Entry 6C4J (X-ray diffraction, 2.53 A resolution); this record covers chains C and D of the 6 polymer chains in the assembly.

Chain C (and D):
Protein: UDP-glucose 6-dehydrogenase
Organism: Homo sapiens
Notes: EC 1.1.1.22; chain D of this document is another copy of the same molecule, construct and numbering; everything in this record applies to it too
UniProt: O60701 (UGDH_HUMAN); numbering as in UniProt (aligned over 1-494)
Chain sequence (494 residues; numbered 1 to 494; the number before each row is that of its first residue):
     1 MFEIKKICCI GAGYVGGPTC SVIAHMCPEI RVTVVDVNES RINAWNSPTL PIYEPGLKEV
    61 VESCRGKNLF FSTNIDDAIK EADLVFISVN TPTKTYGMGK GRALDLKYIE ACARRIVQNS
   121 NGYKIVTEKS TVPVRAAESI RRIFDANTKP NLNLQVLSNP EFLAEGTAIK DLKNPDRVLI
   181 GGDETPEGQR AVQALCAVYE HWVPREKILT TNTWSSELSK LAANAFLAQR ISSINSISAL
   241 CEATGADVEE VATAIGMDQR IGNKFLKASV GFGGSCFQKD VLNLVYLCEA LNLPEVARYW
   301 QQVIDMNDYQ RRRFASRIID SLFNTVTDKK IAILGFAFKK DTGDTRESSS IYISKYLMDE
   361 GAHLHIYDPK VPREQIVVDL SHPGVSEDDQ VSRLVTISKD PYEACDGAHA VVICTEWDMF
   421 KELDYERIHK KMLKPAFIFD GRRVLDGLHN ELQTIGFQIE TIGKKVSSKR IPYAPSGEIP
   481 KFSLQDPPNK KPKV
Disordered / not traced: 383-388, 467-494
Construct notes: engineered mutation Leu-104 (Ala in O60701)
Residues lining bound ligands:
  - NAD (nicotinamide-adenine-dinucleotide): Ile-10, Gly-11, Ala-12, Gly-13, Tyr-14, Val-15, Asp-36, Val-37, Asn-38, Arg-41, Ile-75, Ser-88, Val-89, Asn-90, Thr-91, Tyr-108, Ala-111, Cys-112, Ser-130, Thr-131, Glu-161, Leu-163, Lys-220, Ser-275, Cys-276, Lys-279
  - uridine-5'-diphosphate-glucose (UPG): Glu-161, Phe-162, Leu-163, Ala-164, Glu-165, Lys-220, Asn-224, Leu-227, Ile-231, Phe-265, Leu-266, Lys-267, Ser-269, Phe-272, Gly-273, Gly-274, Ser-275, Cys-276, Phe-277, Phe-338, Lys-339, Glu-416, Arg-442

Chain C / chain D interface:
Contacting residue pairs (128):
  Val-134(C) / Thr-244(D)
  Arg-135(C) / Thr-244(D)  hydrogen bond (side chain-backbone)
  Arg-135(C) / Lys-465(D)
  Asp-176(C) / Met-257(D)
  Asp-176(C) / Asp-258(D)
  Asp-176(C) / Gln-259(D)  hydrogen bond (side chain-backbone)
  Arg-177(C) / Ala-254(D)  hydrogen bond (side chain-backbone)
  Arg-177(C) / Ile-255(D)
  Arg-177(C) / Met-257(D)
  Arg-177(C) / Asp-258(D)
  Leu-209(C) / Thr-253(D)
  Leu-209(C) / Ala-254(D)  hydrophobic
  Leu-209(C) / Met-257(D)  hydrophobic
  Thr-211(C) / Glu-250(D)
  Asn-212(C) / Gly-245(D)  hydrogen bond (side chain-backbone)
  Asn-212(C) / Ala-246(D)
  Asn-212(C) / Glu-250(D)  hydrogen bond
  Trp-214(C) / Thr-244(D)
  Trp-214(C) / Gly-245(D)
  Trp-214(C) / Ala-246(D)
  Ser-215(C) / Ala-246(D)
  Ser-215(C) / Asp-247(D)  hydrogen bond (side chain-backbone)
  Ser-215(C) / Glu-250(D)  hydrogen bond
  Ser-215(C) / Val-251(D)
  Leu-218(C) / Leu-240(D)  hydrophobic
  Leu-218(C) / Cys-241(D)  hydrophobic
  Leu-218(C) / Ala-246(D)  hydrophobic
  Ser-219(C) / Val-251(D)
  Ser-219(C) / Ala-254(D)
  Ala-222(C) / Ile-255(D)  hydrophobic
  Ala-223(C) / Ile-261(D)
  Phe-226(C) / Ser-233(D)
  Phe-226(C) / Ile-234(D)
  Phe-226(C) / Ile-255(D)  hydrophobic
  Phe-226(C) / Leu-266(D)  hydrophobic
  Leu-227(C) / Asp-258(D)
  Leu-227(C) / Arg-260(D)
  Leu-227(C) / Ile-261(D)  hydrophobic
  Gln-229(C) / Gln-229(D)
  Gln-229(C) / Ser-233(D)  hydrogen bond
  Gln-229(C) / Tyr-299(D)  hydrogen bond (backbone-side chain)
  Arg-230(C) / Arg-230(D)
  Arg-230(C) / Arg-260(D)
  Ser-232(C) / Tyr-299(D)
  Ser-233(C) / Phe-226(D)
  Ser-233(C) / Gln-229(D)  hydrogen bond
  Ser-233(C) / Tyr-299(D)  hydrogen bond
  Ser-233(C) / Trp-300(D)
  Ile-234(C) / Phe-226(D)
  Ser-236(C) / Val-296(D)
  Ser-236(C) / Tyr-299(D)
  Ser-236(C) / Trp-300(D)  hydrogen bond
  Ala-239(C) / Leu-293(D)
  Ala-239(C) / Val-296(D)  hydrophobic
  Leu-240(C) / Leu-218(D)  hydrophobic
  Leu-240(C) / Leu-284(D)  hydrophobic
  Leu-240(C) / Leu-287(D)  hydrophobic
  Leu-240(C) / Cys-288(D)  hydrophobic
  Leu-240(C) / Leu-291(D)  hydrophobic
  Leu-240(C) / Leu-293(D)  hydrophobic
  Cys-241(C) / Leu-218(D)  hydrophobic
  Thr-244(C) / Val-134(D)
  Thr-244(C) / Arg-135(D)  hydrogen bond (backbone-side chain)
  Thr-244(C) / Trp-214(D)
  Thr-244(C) / Leu-291(D)
  Gly-245(C) / Asn-212(D)
  Gly-245(C) / Trp-214(D)
  Ala-246(C) / Trp-214(D)
  Ala-246(C) / Ser-215(D)
  Ala-246(C) / Leu-218(D)  hydrophobic
  Asp-247(C) / Ser-215(D)  hydrogen bond (backbone-side chain)
  Glu-250(C) / Thr-211(D)
  Glu-250(C) / Asn-212(D)  hydrogen bond
  Glu-250(C) / Ser-215(D)  hydrogen bond
  Val-251(C) / Ser-215(D)
  Val-251(C) / Ser-219(D)
  Thr-253(C) / Leu-209(D)
  Ala-254(C) / Arg-177(D)  hydrogen bond (backbone-side chain)
  Ala-254(C) / Leu-209(D)
  Ala-254(C) / Ser-219(D)
  Ile-255(C) / Ala-222(D)  hydrophobic
  Ile-255(C) / Phe-226(D)  hydrophobic
  Met-257(C) / Asp-176(D)
  Met-257(C) / Arg-177(D)
  Met-257(C) / Glu-206(D)
  Asp-258(C) / Asp-176(D)
  Asp-258(C) / Arg-177(D)
  Gln-259(C) / Asp-176(D)  hydrogen bond (backbone-side chain)
  Arg-260(C) / Leu-227(D)
  Arg-260(C) / Arg-230(D)
  Arg-260(C) / Lys-264(D)
  Arg-260(C) / Phe-265(D)
  Ile-261(C) / Ala-223(D)
  Ile-261(C) / Leu-227(D)  hydrophobic
  Lys-264(C) / Arg-260(D)
  Phe-265(C) / Arg-260(D)
  Leu-266(C) / Phe-226(D)  hydrophobic
  Leu-284(C) / Leu-240(D)  hydrophobic
  Leu-287(C) / Leu-240(D)  hydrophobic
  Cys-288(C) / Leu-240(D)  hydrophobic
  Leu-291(C) / Leu-240(D)  hydrophobic
  Leu-291(C) / Thr-244(D)
  Leu-293(C) / Ala-239(D)
  Leu-293(C) / Leu-240(D)  hydrophobic
  Leu-293(C) / Tyr-309(D)
  Glu-295(C) / Met-306(D)
  Glu-295(C) / Tyr-309(D)
  Val-296(C) / Ser-236(D)
  Val-296(C) / Ala-239(D)  hydrophobic
  Val-296(C) / Met-306(D)  hydrophobic
  Arg-298(C) / Gln-302(D)
  Tyr-299(C) / Gln-229(D)  hydrogen bond (side chain-backbone)
  Tyr-299(C) / Ser-232(D)
  Tyr-299(C) / Ser-233(D)  hydrogen bond
  Tyr-299(C) / Ser-236(D)
  Tyr-299(C) / Gln-302(D)
  Tyr-299(C) / Met-306(D)  hydrophobic
  Trp-300(C) / Ser-233(D)
  Trp-300(C) / Ser-236(D)  hydrogen bond
  Gln-302(C) / Arg-298(D)
  Gln-302(C) / Tyr-299(D)
  Gln-302(C) / Gln-302(D)
  Met-306(C) / Glu-295(D)
  Met-306(C) / Val-296(D)  hydrophobic
  Met-306(C) / Tyr-299(D)  hydrophobic
  Tyr-309(C) / Leu-293(D)
  Tyr-309(C) / Glu-295(D)
  Lys-465(C) / Arg-135(D)
Interface residues without a listed pair, chain C (61 interface residues in all): Leu-179, Glu-206, Lys-207, Ile-237, Ala-243, Val-303
Interface residues without a listed pair, chain D (62 interface residues in all): Leu-179, Lys-207, Ile-237, Ala-243, Val-303, Arg-312

Summary:
61 residues of chain C and 62 residues of chain D are in contact, with 21 hydrogen bonds. Polar contacts
include Arg-135(C)/Thr-244(D), Asp-176(C)/Gln-259(D) and Arg-177(C)/Ala-254(D). Bound to chain C: NAD and
uridine-5'-diphosphate-glucose.
Both chains are UDP-glucose 6-dehydrogenase (Homo sapiens). Entry 6C4J (Ligand bound full length hUGDH with
A104L substitution) was determined by X-ray diffraction, deposited together with 6C4K.
